PDB entry 6TOA | electron microscopy, 3.47 A resolution | chains A and B of the 7 polymer chains in the assembly

Chain A (and B):
Molecule: Portal protein Rcc01684
Source organism: Rhodobacter capsulatus DE442
Notes: chain B of this document is another copy of the same molecule, construct and numbering; everything in this record applies to it too
Reference sequence: D5ATZ0 (D5ATZ0_RHOCB); residue numbers follow UniProt; this construct covers 1-396
Chain sequence (396 residues; row label = number of the first residue in the row):
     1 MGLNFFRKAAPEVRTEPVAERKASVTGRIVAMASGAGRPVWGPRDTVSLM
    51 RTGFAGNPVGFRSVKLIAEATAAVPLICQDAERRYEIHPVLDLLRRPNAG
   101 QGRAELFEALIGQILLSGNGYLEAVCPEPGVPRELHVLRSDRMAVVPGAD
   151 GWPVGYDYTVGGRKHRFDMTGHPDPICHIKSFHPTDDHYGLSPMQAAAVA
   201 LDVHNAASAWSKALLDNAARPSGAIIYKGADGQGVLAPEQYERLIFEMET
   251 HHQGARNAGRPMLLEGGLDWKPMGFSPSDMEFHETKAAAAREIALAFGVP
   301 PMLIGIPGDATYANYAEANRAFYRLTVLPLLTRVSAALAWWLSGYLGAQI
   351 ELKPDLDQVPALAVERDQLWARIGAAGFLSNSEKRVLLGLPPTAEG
Disordered / not traced: 1-23, 394-396 (chain B: 1-23, 86-89, 394-396)

Interface between chain A and chain B:
Residue-residue contacts - 161 pairs, chain A then chain B:
  Met-50(A) / Thr-185(B)
  Phe-54(A) / Phe-182(B)  hydrophobic
  Phe-54(A) / Pro-184(B)  hydrophobic
  Phe-54(A) / Leu-191(B)  hydrophobic
  Ala-55(A) / Leu-191(B)  hydrophobic
  Ala-55(A) / Gln-195(B)
  Ala-55(A) / Ala-196(B)
  Gly-56(A) / Ala-196(B)
  Asn-57(A) / Ala-196(B)
  Pro-58(A) / Ala-196(B)
  Pro-58(A) / Glu-292(B)
  Pro-58(A) / Leu-295(B)
  Pro-58(A) / Ala-296(B)  hydrophobic
  Val-59(A) / Leu-295(B)  hydrophobic
  Phe-61(A) / Leu-191(B)  hydrophobic
  Phe-61(A) / Pro-193(B)  hydrophobic
  Phe-61(A) / Ala-196(B)  hydrophobic
  Phe-61(A) / Ala-296(B)
  Arg-62(A) / Leu-295(B)
  Arg-62(A) / Gly-298(B)
  Arg-62(A) / Leu-325(B)
  Arg-62(A) / Thr-326(B)
  Lys-65(A) / Phe-182(B)
  Leu-66(A) / Leu-325(B)  hydrophobic
  Glu-69(A) / Pro-329(B)
  Glu-69(A) / Arg-333(B)  salt bridge
  Arg-95(A) / Glu-351(B)
  Arg-96(A) / Ala-336(B)  hydrogen bond (side chain-backbone)
  Arg-96(A) / Trp-340(B)
  Asn-98(A) / Trp-152(B)
  Ala-99(A) / Trp-152(B)
  Glu-105(A) / Arg-333(B)
  Glu-108(A) / Phe-182(B)
  Glu-108(A) / Arg-333(B)  salt bridge
  Ala-109(A) / Phe-182(B)  hydrophobic
  Gly-112(A) / Phe-182(B)
  Gln-113(A) / Phe-182(B)
  Gln-113(A) / Pro-184(B)
  Glu-123(A) / Ser-24(B)
  Glu-123(A) / Val-25(B)  hydrogen bond (side chain-backbone)
  Glu-123(A) / Thr-26(B)
  Val-125(A) / Val-25(B)  hydrophobic
  Glu-134(A) / Ser-24(B)  hydrogen bond
  His-136(A) / Ser-24(B)  hydrogen bond
  His-136(A) / Trp-152(B)
  Leu-138(A) / Thr-26(B)
  Arg-139(A) / Pro-184(B)
  Arg-139(A) / Thr-185(B)  hydrogen bond (side chain-backbone)
  Arg-139(A) / Asp-187(B)  salt bridge
  Arg-142(A) / Val-30(B)
  Arg-142(A) / Asp-187(B)  salt bridge
  Tyr-158(A) / Thr-26(B)
  Tyr-158(A) / Ile-29(B)
  Val-160(A) / Ile-29(B)
  Val-160(A) / Val-30(B)  hydrophobic
  Arg-163(A) / Ile-29(B)
  Arg-163(A) / Met-32(B)
  Arg-163(A) / Ala-33(B)
  Lys-164(A) / Ile-29(B)
  His-165(A) / Val-25(B)
  His-204(A) / Glu-292(B)  salt bridge
  Ser-208(A) / Val-199(B)
  Ser-208(A) / Val-203(B)
  Lys-212(A) / Val-199(B)
  Lys-212(A) / Asp-202(B)
  Lys-212(A) / Val-203(B)
  Leu-214(A) / Phe-282(B)  hydrophobic
  Leu-215(A) / Val-203(B)
  Leu-215(A) / Ala-206(B)  hydrophobic
  Leu-215(A) / Ala-207(B)
  Leu-215(A) / Trp-210(B)  hydrophobic
  Leu-215(A) / Phe-282(B)  hydrophobic
  Arg-220(A) / Trp-210(B)
  Arg-220(A) / Leu-214(B)
  Arg-220(A) / Pro-277(B)
  Ser-222(A) / Ala-218(B)
  Ser-222(A) / Ala-219(B)  hydrogen bond (side chain-backbone)
  Ala-230(A) / Gln-233(B)
  His-252(A) / Ala-219(B)
  Gln-253(A) / Asn-217(B)
  Gln-253(A) / Ala-218(B)
  Gly-254(A) / Leu-215(B)
  Gly-254(A) / Asp-216(B)
  Gly-254(A) / Ala-218(B)
  Ala-255(A) / Leu-215(B)  hydrogen bond (backbone-backbone)
  Asn-257(A) / Arg-220(B)
  Ala-258(A) / Arg-220(B)
  Gly-259(A) / Arg-220(B)  hydrogen bond (backbone-backbone)
  Gly-259(A) / Pro-221(B)
  Gly-259(A) / Ser-222(B)
  Arg-260(A) / Arg-220(B)
  Arg-260(A) / Pro-221(B)
  Arg-260(A) / Ser-222(B)
  Pro-261(A) / Gly-223(B)
  Pro-261(A) / Ala-224(B)
  Pro-261(A) / Ile-225(B)
  Pro-261(A) / Gln-253(B)
  Pro-261(A) / Trp-270(B)  hydrophobic
  Met-262(A) / Pro-221(B)  hydrophobic
  Met-262(A) / Gly-223(B)
  Met-262(A) / Ala-224(B)
  Met-262(A) / Ile-225(B)
  Leu-263(A) / Ile-225(B)  hydrophobic
  Leu-263(A) / Leu-236(B)  hydrophobic
  Leu-263(A) / Tyr-241(B)  hydrophobic
  Leu-263(A) / Leu-244(B)  hydrophobic
  Leu-264(A) / Ala-224(B)  hydrophobic
  Leu-264(A) / Ile-225(B)  hydrogen bond (backbone-backbone)
  Leu-264(A) / Ile-226(B)
  Leu-264(A) / Tyr-227(B)  hydrogen bond (backbone-backbone)
  Glu-265(A) / Tyr-227(B)
  Glu-265(A) / Val-235(B)
  Glu-265(A) / Leu-236(B)
  Gly-266(A) / Tyr-227(B)  hydrogen bond (backbone-backbone)
  Gly-266(A) / Gln-233(B)
  Gly-266(A) / Gly-234(B)  hydrogen bond (backbone-backbone)
  Trp-270(A) / Ala-219(B)
  Trp-270(A) / Pro-221(B)
  Trp-270(A) / Met-273(B)
  Phe-275(A) / Pro-277(B)
  Phe-275(A) / Glu-281(B)
  Phe-275(A) / Phe-282(B)  hydrophobic
  Ser-278(A) / Met-280(B)  hydrogen bond (side chain-backbone)
  Ser-278(A) / Phe-282(B)
  Asp-279(A) / Met-280(B)
  Asp-279(A) / Phe-282(B)  hydrogen bond (side chain-backbone)
  Asp-279(A) / His-283(B)  hydrogen bond (side chain-backbone)
  Asp-279(A) / Glu-284(B)
  Met-280(A) / Glu-284(B)
  Met-280(A) / Thr-285(B)
  His-283(A) / Glu-284(B)
  His-283(A) / Ala-288(B)
  Lys-286(A) / Glu-292(B)  salt bridge
  Met-302(A) / Thr-311(B)
  Met-302(A) / Tyr-312(B)  hydrogen bond (backbone-side chain)
  Leu-303(A) / Tyr-312(B)
  Leu-303(A) / Leu-325(B)  hydrophobic
  Ile-304(A) / Leu-295(B)
  Pro-307(A) / Arg-291(B)
  Pro-307(A) / Asp-309(B)
  Gly-308(A) / Asp-309(B)  hydrogen bond (backbone-side chain)
  Asn-314(A) / Glu-317(B)
  Tyr-315(A) / Tyr-312(B)  hydrophobic
  Tyr-315(A) / Arg-320(B)
  Tyr-315(A) / Ala-321(B)
  Pro-360(A) / Arg-324(B)
  Pro-360(A) / Glu-365(B)
  Ala-363(A) / Gln-368(B)
  Arg-366(A) / Arg-372(B)
  Asp-367(A) / Gln-368(B)
  Asp-367(A) / Arg-372(B)
  Trp-370(A) / Arg-372(B)
  Trp-370(A) / Ile-373(B)  hydrophobic
  Trp-370(A) / Ala-376(B)  hydrophobic
  Asn-381(A) / Phe-378(B)
  Lys-384(A) / Phe-378(B)
  Arg-385(A) / Phe-378(B)
  Arg-385(A) / Leu-379(B)
  Arg-385(A) / Glu-383(B)  salt bridge
  Leu-388(A) / Phe-378(B)  hydrophobic
  Thr-393(A) / Glu-383(B)
Other interface residues (no listed pair), chain A (95 interface residues in all): Gly-100, Ala-104, Asp-141, Gly-161, Ala-209, Ser-211, Ala-218, Met-248, Gly-267, Asp-269, Pro-272, Gly-274, Glu-281, Gly-305, Ile-306, Ala-313
Other interface residues (no listed pair), chain B (83 interface residues in all): Asp-186, Met-248, Lys-271

Overview:
95 residues of chain A face 83 of chain B across their interface, with 17 hydrogen bonds and 7 salt bridges.
Polar pairs include Glu-69(A)/Arg-333(B), Glu-108(A)/Arg-333(B) and Arg-139(A)/Asp-187(B).
Chain A and chain B are both Portal protein Rcc01684 (Rhodobacter capsulatus DE442); the structure, Neck of
empty GTA particle computed with C6 symmetry, was determined by electron microscopy, deposited together with
6TB9, 6TBA, 6TE8, 6TE9, 6TEB, 6TEH and 3 further entries.
